PDB entry 4LD0 | X-ray diffraction, 3.75 A resolution | chains B and F of the 5 polymer chains in the assembly

== Chain B ==
Name: Crossover junction endodeoxyribonuclease RuvC
From: Thermus thermophilus
Notes: EC 3.1.22.4; fragment: RuvC
UniProt: Q5SJC4 (RUVC_THET8); residue numbers follow UniProt; this construct covers 1-166
Amino-acid sequence (169 residues; each row starts with the number of its first residue; numbers below 1 keep their minus sign (Gly-2 is residue -2)):
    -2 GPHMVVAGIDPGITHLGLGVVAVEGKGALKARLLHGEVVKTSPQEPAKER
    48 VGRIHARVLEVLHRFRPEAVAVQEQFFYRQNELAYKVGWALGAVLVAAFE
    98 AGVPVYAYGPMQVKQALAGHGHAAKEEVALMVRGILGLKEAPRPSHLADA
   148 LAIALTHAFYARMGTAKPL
Not modelled in the structure: -2 to -1, 21-25, 116-120
Sequence notes: expression tag (-2 to 0); engineered mutation Gln70 (Glu in Q5SJC4)
Swiss-Prot annotation at these positions:
  - motif: Phe74 to Arg76 (Wedge)
  - active site: Asp7, His143, Asp146
  - binding site (Mg(2+)): Asp7, His143
  - binding site (DNA): Ile10, Thr11, Pro40, Arg47, Phe73, Phe74, Arg76, Gln77, Leu80, Lys83, Met108, Arg140
From the paper describing this entry:
  - mutagenesis - E70Q: abolished catalytic activity
  - binding site for the 31-nt DNA strand: Thr11, Pro40, Arg47, Arg76, Gln77, Leu80, Lys83, Met108, Arg140
  - mutagenesis - R76A: decreased catalytic activity
  - mutagenesis - Y75A, Y75A/H143D, H143D: increased catalytic activity
  - binding site for the 31-nt DNA strand: Phe73, Lys111 (proposed by the authors, not directly observed)
  - catalytic residues: His143 (by similarity / conservation)
  - binding site for the 13-nt DNA strand: Arg76 (proposed by the authors, not directly observed)
  - binding site for the 13-nt DNA strand: Gln77, Arg140

== Chain F ==
Molecule: 11-nt DNA strand
Sequence (11 nucleotides; numbered 22 to 32; the number before each row is that of its first residue):
    22 GAAAGCCGATT

== Chain B / chain F interface ==
Residue-residue contacts (16; chain B residue first):
  Asp7(B) with DG26(F), phosphate contact
  Gly9(B) with DC27(F), phosphate contact
  Ile10(B) with DC27(F), hydrogen bond to the phosphate; DC28(F), phosphate contact
  Thr11(B) with DC27(F), hydrogen bond to the phosphate; DC28(F), phosphate contact
  Pro40(B) with DC28(F), phosphate contact; DG29(F), phosphate contact
  Arg47(B) with DC28(F), salt bridge to the phosphate
  Phe74(B) with DA24(F), base contact
  Gln77(B) with DG26(F), base contact
  Leu80(B) with DA25(F), base contact; DG26(F), sugar contact; DC27(F), sugar contact
  Lys83(B) with DC28(F), salt bridge to the phosphate
  Val84(B) with DC27(F), phosphate contact
Also at the interface, not in a pair above, chain B (15 interface residues in all): Pro8, His12, Arg76, His143

== Summary ==
Chain B and chain F form an interface of 15 and 6 residues respectively, with 2 hydrogen bonds and 2 salt
bridges. Polar contacts include Ile10(B)-DC27(F), Thr11(B)-DC27(F) and Arg47(B)-DC28(F). The paper reports the
catalytic residue His143(B); Y75A, Y75A/H143D and H143D of chain B increase catalytic activity; 5
substitutions were tested in all.
Here chain B is Crossover junction endodeoxyribonuclease RuvC (Thermus thermophilus) and chain F is an 11-nt
DNA strand. Entry 4LD0 (T. thermophilus RuvC in complex with Holliday junction substrate) was determined by
X-ray diffraction.
